Entry 4JO2 (X-ray diffraction, 2.50 A resolution); this record covers chains L and P of the 3 polymer chains in the assembly.

[Chain L]
Molecule: monoclonal anti-HIV-1 gp120 V3 antibody R56 light chain
Organism: Oryctolagus cuniculus
Notes: fragment: Fab; antibody fragment or engineered binder
Chain sequence (216 residues; each row starts with the number of its first residue; a row labelled like 27A-27B holds insertion residues (27A, then the next letters in order)):
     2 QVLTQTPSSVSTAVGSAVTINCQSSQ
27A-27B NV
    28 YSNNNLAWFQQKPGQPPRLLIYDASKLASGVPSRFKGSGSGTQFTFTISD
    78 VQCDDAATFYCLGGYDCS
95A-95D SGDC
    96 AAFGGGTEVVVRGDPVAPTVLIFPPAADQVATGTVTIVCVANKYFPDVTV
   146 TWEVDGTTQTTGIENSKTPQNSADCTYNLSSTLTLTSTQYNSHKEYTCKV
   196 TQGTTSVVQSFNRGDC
Cystine bridges: Cys23-Cys88, Cys80-Cys170, Cys94-Cys95D, Cys134-Cys193
Residues lining bound ligands: Ca2+ (CA): Thr7, Pro8, Ser9

[Chain P]
Molecule: gp120
Organism: Human immunodeficiency virus 1
Notes: fragment: third variable region (V3) crown
UniProtKB: Q9YXH5 (Q9YXH5_9HIV1); residues 301-323 here correspond to UniProt positions 30-52 (UniProt number = residue number - 271)
Chain sequence (23 residues; numbered 301 to 323; the number before each row is that of its first residue):
   301 NNTRKSIRIGPGQAFYATGDIIG
Not modelled in the structure: 301-302, 313-323

[How chain L and chain P interact]
Contacting residue pairs (18; chain L residue first):
  Tyr28(L) - Lys305(P)
  Tyr28(L) - Ser306(P)
  Asn32(L) - Ser306(P)  hydrogen bond
  Asn32(L) - Ile307(P)  hydrogen bond (side chain-backbone)
  Ala34(L) - Ile309(P)  hydrophobic
  Tyr49(L) - Ile309(P)
  Tyr49(L) - Pro311(P)
  Leu89(L) - Ile309(P)  hydrophobic
  Gly91(L) - Ser306(P)
  Gly91(L) - Ile307(P)
  Tyr92(L) - Lys305(P)
  Tyr92(L) - Ser306(P)  hydrogen bond (backbone-side chain)
  Asp93(L) - Lys305(P)
  Cys94(L) - Arg304(P)
  Cys94(L) - Lys305(P)  hydrogen bond (backbone-backbone)
  Cys94(L) - Ser306(P)
  Cys95D(L) - Ile307(P)
  Ala96(L) - Ile307(P)  hydrophobic
Other interface residues (no listed pair), chain L (13 interface residues in all): Leu46, Gly90
Other interface residues (no listed pair), chain P (7 interface residues in all): Gly310

[Summary]
The interface between chain L and chain P involves 13 residues on one side and 7 on the other; the contacts
include 4 hydrogen bonds. Among the polar pairs are Asn32(L)-Ser306(P), Asn32(L)-Ile307(P) and
Tyr92(L)-Ser306(P). Ligands of chain L: Ca2+.
Here chain L is monoclonal anti-HIV-1 gp120 V3 antibody R56 light chain (Oryctolagus cuniculus) and chain P is
gp120 (Human immunodeficiency virus 1). Entry 4JO2 (Crystal structure of rabbit mAb R56 Fab in complex with V3
crown of HIV-1 Consensus A ...) was determined by X-ray diffraction (same publication as 4JO1 and 4JO3).
